Entry 4P2X (X-ray diffraction, 2.40 A resolution); this record covers chains A and B.

Chain A (and B):
Name: Adenylate cyclase
Organism: Mycobacterium tuberculosis
Notes: EC 4.6.1.1; chain B of this document is another copy of the same molecule, construct and numbering; everything in this record applies to it too
UniProt: P0A4Y0 (CYA1_MYCTU); residues 212-443 here = UniProt positions 212-443
Chain sequence (257 residues; row label = number of the first residue in the row):
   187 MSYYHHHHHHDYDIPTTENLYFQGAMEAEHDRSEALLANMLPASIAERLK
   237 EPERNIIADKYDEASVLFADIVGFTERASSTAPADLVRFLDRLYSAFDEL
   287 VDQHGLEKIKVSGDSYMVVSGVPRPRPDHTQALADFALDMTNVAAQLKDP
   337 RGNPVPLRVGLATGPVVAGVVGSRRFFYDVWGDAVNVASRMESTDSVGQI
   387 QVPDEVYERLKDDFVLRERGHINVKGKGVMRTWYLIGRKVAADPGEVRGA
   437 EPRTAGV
Disordered / not traced: 187-239, 259-268, 271, 297-298, 338, 410-414, 426-443 (chain B: 187-238, 259-273, 336, 381-382, 429-443)
Differences from the reference sequence: expression tag (187-211)
Ion coordination: Mg2+: D245, Y247, A354
Reported in the primary citation:
  - catalytic residues: D256, D300, D365, N372, R376 (proposed by the authors, not directly observed)

How chain A and chain B interact:
Residue-residue contacts - 165 pairs, chain A then chain B:
  N241(A) - R360(B)  hydrogen bond
  E249(A) - R395(B)  salt bridge
  V252(A) - A374(B)
  F254(A) - A374(B)
  F254(A) - S375(B)
  A270(A) - S281(B)
  R274(A) - D277(B)
  R274(A) - Y280(B)
  R274(A) - S281(B)
  R274(A) - D284(B)  salt bridge
  R274(A) - K294(B)
  R274(A) - Y302(B)
  R278(A) - D277(B)
  E293(A) - Y364(B)
  K294(A) - Y364(B)
  I295(A) - Y364(B)
  I295(A) - D365(B)
  I295(A) - V366(B)  hydrophobic
  K296(A) - F363(B)
  K296(A) - Y364(B)  hydrogen bond (backbone-backbone)
  P309(A) - Y364(B)
  P313(A) - R395(B)  hydrogen bond (backbone-side chain)
  H315(A) - R395(B)  hydrogen bond
  T316(A) - V392(B)
  T316(A) - R395(B)  hydrogen bond
  T316(A) - L396(B)
  Q317(A) - R395(B)
  Q317(A) - L396(B)
  Q317(A) - D399(B)
  Q317(A) - F400(B)
  A320(A) - L396(B)  hydrophobic
  A320(A) - F400(B)  hydrophobic
  A320(A) - L421(B)  hydrophobic
  D321(A) - F400(B)
  A323(A) - I386(B)
  L324(A) - I386(B)  hydrophobic
  L324(A) - I422(B)
  L324(A) - G423(B)
  T327(A) - G384(B)
  T327(A) - I386(B)
  P342(A) - V383(B)  hydrophobic
  L343(A) - V383(B)
  L343(A) - G384(B)  hydrogen bond (backbone-backbone)
  L343(A) - Q385(B)
  V345(A) - Q385(B)  hydrogen bond (backbone-backbone)
  V345(A) - I386(B)
  V345(A) - Q387(B)  hydrogen bond (backbone-backbone)
  G346(A) - A374(B)
  G346(A) - M377(B)
  G346(A) - Q387(B)
  L347(A) - M377(B)
  L347(A) - I386(B)  hydrophobic
  L347(A) - Q387(B)  hydrogen bond (backbone-backbone)
  L347(A) - V388(B)
  L347(A) - P389(B)
  A348(A) - A370(B)
  A348(A) - V373(B)  hydrophobic
  A348(A) - A374(B)
  A348(A) - V392(B)  hydrophobic
  T349(A) - A370(B)
  T349(A) - V392(B)
  G350(A) - A370(B)
  V352(A) - V366(B)  hydrophobic
  V352(A) - W367(B)
  V353(A) - V366(B)
  V353(A) - W367(B)  hydrogen bond (backbone-backbone)
  A354(A) - D365(B)
  G355(A) - F363(B)
  G355(A) - Y364(B)
  G355(A) - D365(B)  hydrogen bond (backbone-backbone)
  V356(A) - F363(B)
  V356(A) - Y364(B)  hydrophobic
  V357(A) - R361(B)
  V357(A) - F362(B)
  V357(A) - F363(B)  hydrogen bond (backbone-backbone)
  V357(A) - D365(B)
  V357(A) - W367(B)  hydrophobic
  G358(A) - R360(B)  hydrogen bond (backbone-side chain)
  G358(A) - R361(B)
  G358(A) - F362(B)
  S359(A) - R360(B)
  S359(A) - R361(B)  hydrogen bond (backbone-backbone)
  R360(A) - N241(B)  hydrogen bond
  R360(A) - G358(B)
  R360(A) - S359(B)  hydrogen bond (side chain-backbone)
  R360(A) - R360(B)
  R361(A) - V357(B)
  R361(A) - G358(B)
  R361(A) - S359(B)  hydrogen bond (backbone-backbone)
  F362(A) - V356(B)  hydrophobic
  F362(A) - V357(B)
  F362(A) - G358(B)
  F363(A) - G355(B)
  F363(A) - V356(B)
  F363(A) - V357(B)  hydrogen bond (backbone-backbone)
  F363(A) - S359(B)
  Y364(A) - I295(B)  hydrophobic
  Y364(A) - V308(B)
  Y364(A) - P309(B)
  Y364(A) - A354(B)
  Y364(A) - G355(B)
  D365(A) - A354(B)
  D365(A) - G355(B)  hydrogen bond (backbone-backbone)
  V366(A) - V352(B)  hydrophobic
  V366(A) - V353(B)
  V366(A) - A354(B)  hydrophobic
  W367(A) - V352(B)
  W367(A) - V353(B)  hydrogen bond (backbone-backbone)
  W367(A) - A354(B)  hydrophobic
  W367(A) - V357(B)  hydrophobic
  A370(A) - V252(B)
  A370(A) - A348(B)
  A370(A) - G350(B)
  A370(A) - V352(B)  hydrophobic
  V371(A) - F254(B)
  V373(A) - A348(B)  hydrophobic
  A374(A) - V252(B)
  A374(A) - F254(B)
  A374(A) - G346(B)
  A374(A) - A348(B)
  S375(A) - F254(B)
  M377(A) - G346(B)
  M377(A) - L347(B)
  E378(A) - F254(B)
  E378(A) - D256(B)
  E378(A) - R344(B)  salt bridge
  E378(A) - V345(B)
  E378(A) - G346(B)
  S379(A) - R344(B)
  D381(A) - R344(B)
  D381(A) - V345(B)  hydrogen bond (side chain-backbone)
  V383(A) - V258(B)  hydrophobic
  V383(A) - P342(B)  hydrophobic
  V383(A) - L343(B)
  G384(A) - L343(B)  hydrogen bond (backbone-backbone)
  Q385(A) - V345(B)
  I386(A) - A323(B)
  I386(A) - L324(B)  hydrophobic
  I386(A) - T327(B)
  I386(A) - V345(B)
  Q387(A) - V345(B)  hydrogen bond (backbone-backbone)
  Q387(A) - G346(B)
  Q387(A) - L347(B)  hydrogen bond (backbone-backbone)
  V388(A) - L347(B)  hydrophobic
  P389(A) - L347(B)
  E391(A) - T349(B)
  V392(A) - T316(B)
  V392(A) - L347(B)
  V392(A) - A348(B)  hydrophobic
  V392(A) - T349(B)
  R395(A) - E249(B)  salt bridge
  R395(A) - H315(B)
  R395(A) - T316(B)
  R395(A) - Q317(B)
  L396(A) - T316(B)
  L396(A) - Q317(B)
  L396(A) - A320(B)  hydrophobic
  F400(A) - Q317(B)
  F400(A) - A320(B)  hydrophobic
  F400(A) - D321(B)
  F400(A) - L324(B)  hydrophobic
  L421(A) - A320(B)  hydrophobic
  I422(A) - L324(B)
  G423(A) - L324(B)
  R424(A) - D321(B)  salt bridge
Interface residues without a listed pair, chain A (80 interface residues in all): I242, A244, M303, V305, V341, R344, P351, G368, D369, S382
Interface residues without a listed pair, chain B (82 interface residues in all): I242, A244, Y247, A255, K296, S301, M303, V305, P313, P351, G368, V371, T380, R424

In short:
80 residues of chain A and 82 residues of chain B are in contact; the contacts include 24 hydrogen bonds and 5
salt bridges. Polar pairs include E249(A)-R395(B), R274(A)-D284(B) and E378(A)-R344(B). D245(A), Y247(A) and
A354(A) coordinate Mg2+. The paper reports catalytic residues D256(A), D300(A) and D365(A) among others.
Chain A and chain B are both Adenylate cyclase (Mycobacterium tuberculosis); the structure, Swapped Dimer of
Mycobacterial Adenylyl cyclase Rv1625c: Form 2, was determined by X-ray diffraction together with 4P2F and
4P2M from the same study.
